PDB entry 2BAM | X-ray diffraction, 2.00 A resolution | chains D and A of the 4 polymer chains in the assembly

== Chain D ==
Molecule: 12-nt DNA strand
Notes: fragment: palindromic specific site
Sequence (12 nucleotides; numbered 1 to 12; the number before each row is that of its first residue):
     1 TATGGATCCA TA
Not modelled in the structure: 12
Bound ions: Ca2+ site 1: DG4, DG5 (shared with Glu77(A), Asp94(A) of chain A); Ca2+ site 2: DG5 (shared with Asp94(A), Glu111(A), Phe112(A) of chain A)

== Chain A ==
Protein: Protein (endonuclease bamhi)
Source organism: Bacillus amyloliquefaciens
Notes: EC 3.1.21.4
Reference sequence: P23940 (T2BA_BACAM); numbering as in UniProt (aligned over 1-213)
Chain sequence (213 residues; numbered 1 to 213; the number before each row is that of its first residue):
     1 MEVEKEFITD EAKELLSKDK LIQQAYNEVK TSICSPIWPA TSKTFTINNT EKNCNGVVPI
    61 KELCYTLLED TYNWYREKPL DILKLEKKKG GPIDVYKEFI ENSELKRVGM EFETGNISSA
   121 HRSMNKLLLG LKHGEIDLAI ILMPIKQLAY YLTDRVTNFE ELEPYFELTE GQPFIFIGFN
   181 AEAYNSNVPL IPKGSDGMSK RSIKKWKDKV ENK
Not modelled in the structure: 208-213
Curated features (UniProtKB/Swiss-Prot):
  - active site: Glu113 (Proton acceptor)
  - binding site (Mg(2+)): Glu77, Asp94, Glu111, Phe112
Bound ions: Ca2+ site 1: Glu77, Asp94 (shared with DG4(D), DG5(D) of chain D); Ca2+ site 2: Asp94, Glu111, Phe112 (shared with DG5(D) of chain D)

== How chain D and chain A interact ==
Contacting residue pairs (37):
  DT3(D) with Lys89(A), salt bridge to the phosphate; Gly90(A), hydrogen bond to the phosphate; Gly91(A), hydrogen bond to the phosphate
  DG4(D) with Gly90(A), phosphate contact; Gly91(A), hydrogen bond to the phosphate; Arg122(A), salt bridge to the phosphate; Lys126(A), salt bridge to the phosphate
  DG5(D) with Asp94(A), phosphate contact; Glu111(A), phosphate contact; Glu113(A), phosphate contact; Ser119(A), hydrogen bond to the phosphate; Arg122(A), salt bridge to the phosphate; Asp196(A), hydrogen bond to the base
  DA6(D) with Val57(A), phosphate contact; Lys61(A), salt bridge to the phosphate; Thr114(A), hydrogen bond to the phosphate; Gly115(A), phosphate contact; Asp196(A), sugar contact; Gly197(A), base contact
  DT7(D) with Gly56(A), phosphate contact; Val57(A), hydrogen bond to the phosphate; Asn116(A), hydrogen bond to the base; Thr153(A), hydrogen bond to the phosphate; Asp154(A), base contact; Lys193(A), phosphate contact; Gly194(A), hydrogen bond to the phosphate; Asp196(A), sugar contact; Gly197(A), base contact; Met198(A), hydrogen bond to the base; Ser199(A), phosphate contact
  DC8(D) with Asp154(A), hydrogen bond to the base; Arg155(A), base contact; Lys193(A), salt bridge to the phosphate; Met198(A), sugar contact; Ser199(A), phosphate contact
  DC9(D) with Asp154(A), hydrogen bond to the base; Arg155(A), base contact
Also at the interface, not in a pair above, chain D (8 interface residues in all): DA2
Also at the interface, not in a pair above, chain A (30 interface residues in all): Val58, Lys84, Pro92, Ser123, Val156, Pro192

== In short ==
8 residues of chain D and 30 residues of chain A are in contact, with 13 hydrogen bonds and 6 salt bridges.
Polar contacts include DG5(D)-Asp196(A), DT7(D)-Asn116(A) and DT7(D)-Met198(A). UniProt lists active-site
residue Glu113(A) and 4 Mg2+-binding residues on chain A.
Chain D is a 12-nt DNA strand and chain A is Protein (endonuclease bamhi) (Bacillus amyloliquefaciens); the
structure, Restriction endonuclease bamhi complex with DNA and calcium ions (pre-REACTIVE complex), was
determined by X-ray diffraction, deposited together with 3BAM.
